Entry 7OFK (X-ray diffraction, 1.61 A resolution); this record covers chains A and C.

[Chain A]
Protein: Nuclear receptor ROR-gamma
Source organism: Homo sapiens
UniProtKB: P51449 (RORG_HUMAN); residue numbers follow UniProt; this construct covers 265-507
Sequence (266 residues; numbered 244 to 509; the number before each row is that of its first residue):
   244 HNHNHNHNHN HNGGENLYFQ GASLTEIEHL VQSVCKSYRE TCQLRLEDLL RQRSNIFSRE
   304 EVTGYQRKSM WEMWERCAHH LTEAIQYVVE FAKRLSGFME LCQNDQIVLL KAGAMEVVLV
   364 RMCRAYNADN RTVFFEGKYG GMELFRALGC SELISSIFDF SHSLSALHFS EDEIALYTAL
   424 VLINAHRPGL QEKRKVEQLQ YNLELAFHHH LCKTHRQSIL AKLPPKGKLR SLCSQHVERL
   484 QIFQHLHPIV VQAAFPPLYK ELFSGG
Disordered / not traced: 244-257
Sequence notes: expression tag (244-264, 508-509)
Swiss-Prot annotation at these positions:
  - motif: Leu501 to Phe506 (AF-2)
  - mutagenesis: Ala327 (A327F: Completely abolishes transcriptional activity), Phe378 (F378Q: Completely abolishes transcriptional activity), Ile397 (I397N: Nearly abolishes transcriptional activity)

[Chain C]
Protein: Nuclear receptor coactivator 2
Source organism: Homo sapiens
UniProtKB: Q15596 (NCOA2_HUMAN); numbering as in UniProt (aligned over 684-698)
Sequence (16 residues; row label = number of the first residue in the row):
   683 GKEKHKILHR LLQDSS
Disordered / not traced: 683-685, 698
Sequence notes: expression tag (683)

[Chain A / chain C interface]
Residue-residue contacts (24; chain A residue first):
  Lys336(A) - Leu693(C)  hydrogen bond (side chain-backbone)
  Lys336(A) - Leu694(C)  hydrogen bond (side chain-backbone)
  Lys336(A) - Asp696(C)  hydrogen bond (side chain-backbone)
  Phe341(A) - Leu694(C)  hydrophobic
  Met342(A) - Leu694(C)
  Gln346(A) - His691(C)
  Gln346(A) - Gln695(C)  hydrogen bond
  Gln349(A) - Leu694(C)
  Ile350(A) - Leu690(C)  hydrophobic
  Ile350(A) - Leu694(C)  hydrophobic
  Leu353(A) - Leu694(C)  hydrophobic
  Pro500(A) - His687(C)
  Pro500(A) - Ile689(C)  hydrophobic
  Leu501(A) - Ile689(C)
  Leu501(A) - Leu690(C)  hydrophobic
  Leu501(A) - Leu693(C)  hydrophobic
  Lys503(A) - His687(C)
  Glu504(A) - His687(C)
  Glu504(A) - Lys688(C)
  Glu504(A) - Ile689(C)  hydrogen bond (side chain-backbone)
  Glu504(A) - Leu690(C)  hydrogen bond (side chain-backbone)
  Leu505(A) - Leu690(C)  hydrophobic
  Gly509(A) - Lys686(C)  hydrogen bond (backbone-backbone)
  Gly509(A) - His687(C)  hydrogen bond (backbone-side chain)
Interface residues without a listed pair, chain A (15 interface residues in all): Val332, Lys354

[Overview]
15 residues of chain A face 10 of chain C across their interface; the contacts include 8 hydrogen bonds. Among
the polar pairs are Lys336(A)-Leu693(C), Lys336(A)-Leu694(C) and Lys336(A)-Asp696(C). Curated annotation
(UniProt) lists 3 mutagenesis sites on chain A.
Here chain A is Nuclear receptor ROR-gamma and chain C is Nuclear receptor coactivator 2, both from Homo
sapiens. Entry 7OFK (Ligand complex of RORg LBD) was determined by X-ray diffraction (same publication as
7OFI).
